3CPZ - chain A; structure by X-ray diffraction, 2.80 A resolution.

Chain A:
Molecule: Erythrocyte membrane protein 1
From: Plasmodium falciparum
Notes: fragment: DBL3x domain
UniProt: Q6UDW7 (Q6UDW7_PLAFA); numbering as in UniProt (aligned over 1220-1580)
Sequence (362 residues; each row starts with the number of its first residue):
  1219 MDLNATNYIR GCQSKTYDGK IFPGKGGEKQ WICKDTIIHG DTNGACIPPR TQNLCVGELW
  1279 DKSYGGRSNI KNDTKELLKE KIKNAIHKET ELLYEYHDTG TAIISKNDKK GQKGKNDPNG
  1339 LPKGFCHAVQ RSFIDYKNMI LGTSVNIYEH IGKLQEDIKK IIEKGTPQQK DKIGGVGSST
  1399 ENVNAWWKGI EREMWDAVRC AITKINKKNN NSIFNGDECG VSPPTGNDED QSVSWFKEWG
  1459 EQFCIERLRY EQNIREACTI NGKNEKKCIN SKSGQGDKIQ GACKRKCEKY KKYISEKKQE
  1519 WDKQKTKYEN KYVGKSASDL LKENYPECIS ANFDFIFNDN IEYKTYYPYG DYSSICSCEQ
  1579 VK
Unresolved in the structure: 1219-1226, 1279-1290, 1328-1337, 1388-1396, 1428-1429, 1478-1496, 1576-1580
Sequence notes: initiating methionine (1219)
Disulfide bonds: Cys1230-Cys1273, Cys1251-Cys1264, Cys1344-Cys1437, Cys1462-Cys1546, Cys1476-Cys1501, Cys1505-Cys1574
Reported in the primary citation:
  - mutagenesis - K1507A: decreased binding to CSA

Summary:
From the paper: K1507A reduces binding to CSA.
Chain A is Erythrocyte membrane protein 1 (Plasmodium falciparum); the structure, Crystal structure of VAR2CSA
DBL3x domain in the presence of dodecasaccharide of CSA, was determined by X-ray diffraction together with
3CML from the same study.
